Entry 2XRN (X-ray diffraction, 2.90 A resolution); this record covers chains A and B.

# Chain A (and B)
Protein: Hth-type transcriptional regulator ttgv
Source organism: Pseudomonas putida
Notes: chain B of this document is another copy of the same molecule, construct and numbering; everything in this record applies to it too
Reference sequence: Q93PU6 (TTGV_PSEPU); residue numbers follow UniProt; this construct covers 14-253
Chain sequence (241 residues; row label = number of the first residue in the row):
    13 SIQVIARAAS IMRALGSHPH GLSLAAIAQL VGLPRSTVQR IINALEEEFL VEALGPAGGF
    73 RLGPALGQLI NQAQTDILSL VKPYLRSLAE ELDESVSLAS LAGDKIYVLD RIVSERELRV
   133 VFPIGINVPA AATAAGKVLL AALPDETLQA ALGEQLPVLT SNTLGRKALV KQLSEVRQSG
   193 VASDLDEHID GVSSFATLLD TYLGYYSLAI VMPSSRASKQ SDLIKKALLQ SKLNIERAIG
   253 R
Unresolved in the structure: 13-14 (chain B: fully traced)
Differences from the reference sequence: expression tag (13); engineered mutation Ser109 (Cys in Q93PU6), Ser205 (Cys in Q93PU6)
Curated features (UniProtKB/Swiss-Prot):
  - DNA-binding region: Leu36 to Glu59 (H-T-H motif)
From the paper describing this entry:
  - self-association interface (contacts with another copy of this molecule); pairs are residue here / residue on that copy: Leu130-Val132 (hydrophobic contact), Ile17, Ala21, Met24, Ile53, Leu57, Leu62, Leu78, Leu81

# How chain A and chain B interact
Pairs across the interface - 87 pairs, chain A then chain B:
  Val16(A) - Val16(B)  hydrophobic
  Ile17(A) - Ile53(B)  hydrophobic
  Ile17(A) - Ala56(B)  hydrophobic
  Ile17(A) - Leu57(B)  hydrophobic
  Ala18(A) - Glu60(B)
  Ala21(A) - Glu60(B)
  Ala21(A) - Leu62(B)  hydrophobic
  Met24(A) - Leu81(B)
  Arg25(A) - Glu60(B)  salt bridge
  Arg25(A) - Leu81(B)
  Gly28(A) - Leu81(B)
  Gly28(A) - Gln84(B)
  Pro31(A) - Gln84(B)
  Pro31(A) - Asp88(B)
  Arg52(A) - Ile14(B)
  Ile53(A) - Ile17(B)  hydrophobic
  Ala56(A) - Ser13(B)
  Ala56(A) - Ile14(B)  hydrophobic
  Ala56(A) - Ile17(B)  hydrophobic
  Leu57(A) - Ile17(B)  hydrophobic
  Glu60(A) - Ala18(B)
  Glu60(A) - Ala21(B)
  Glu60(A) - Arg25(B)  salt bridge
  Leu62(A) - Ala21(B)  hydrophobic
  Glu64(A) - Tyr214(B)
  Glu64(A) - Arg253(B)
  Arg73(A) - Tyr214(B)
  Arg73(A) - Gly252(B)
  Leu74(A) - Leu81(B)
  Leu74(A) - Tyr214(B)
  Gly75(A) - Tyr214(B)
  Gly75(A) - Leu215(B)
  Pro76(A) - Tyr214(B)
  Pro76(A) - Leu215(B)
  Pro76(A) - Gly216(B)
  Pro76(A) - Arg253(B)
  Leu78(A) - Ile82(B)  hydrophobic
  Gly79(A) - Leu215(B)  hydrogen bond (backbone-backbone)
  Gln80(A) - Gly216(B)
  Gln80(A) - Tyr217(B)
  Leu81(A) - Met24(B)
  Leu81(A) - Arg25(B)
  Leu81(A) - Gly28(B)
  Leu81(A) - Leu74(B)
  Ile82(A) - Leu78(B)  hydrophobic
  Ile82(A) - Ile82(B)  hydrophobic
  Asn83(A) - Gln86(B)
  Asn83(A) - Ser112(B)
  Asn83(A) - Leu113(B)
  Gln84(A) - Gly28(B)
  Gln84(A) - Pro31(B)
  Gln84(A) - Ala114(B)
  Gln84(A) - Gly115(B)  hydrogen bond (side chain-backbone)
  Gln86(A) - Asn83(B)
  Gln86(A) - Gln86(B)  hydrogen bond
  Thr87(A) - Ala114(B)
  Thr87(A) - Tyr119(B)
  Asp88(A) - Pro31(B)
  Leu90(A) - Tyr119(B)
  Ser91(A) - Asn139(B)  hydrogen bond
  Lys94(A) - Tyr119(B)
  Lys94(A) - Gly137(B)  hydrogen bond (side chain-backbone)
  Ser112(A) - Asn83(B)
  Leu113(A) - Asn83(B)
  Ala114(A) - Gln84(B)
  Ala114(A) - Thr87(B)
  Gly115(A) - Gln84(B)
  Tyr119(A) - Thr87(B)
  Tyr119(A) - Leu90(B)
  Tyr119(A) - Lys94(B)
  Ile136(A) - Ile136(B)  hydrophobic
  Gly137(A) - Lys94(B)  hydrogen bond (backbone-side chain)
  Asn139(A) - Ser91(B)  hydrogen bond
  Tyr214(A) - Glu64(B)
  Tyr214(A) - Arg73(B)
  Tyr214(A) - Leu74(B)
  Tyr214(A) - Gly75(B)
  Tyr214(A) - Pro76(B)
  Leu215(A) - Gly75(B)
  Leu215(A) - Pro76(B)
  Leu215(A) - Gly79(B)  hydrogen bond (backbone-backbone)
  Gly216(A) - Pro76(B)
  Gly216(A) - Gln80(B)
  Tyr217(A) - Gln80(B)
  Gly252(A) - Arg73(B)
  Arg253(A) - Glu64(B)  salt bridge
  Arg253(A) - Pro76(B)
Also at the interface, not in a pair above, chain A (51 interface residues in all): Ala20, Ser29, Asn55, Glu59, Ala85
Also at the interface, not in a pair above, chain B (50 interface residues in all): Ala20, Ala85, Thr213

# Summary
The interface between chain A and chain B involves 51 residues on one side and 50 on the other; the contacts
include 8 hydrogen bonds and 3 salt bridges. Among the polar pairs are Arg25(A)-Glu60(B), Arg253(A)-Glu64(B)
and Gln84(A)-Gly115(B). The paper reports a self-association interface involving Ile17(A), Ala21(A) and
Met24(A) among others.
Both chains are Hth-type transcriptional regulator ttgv (Pseudomonas putida). Entry 2XRN (Crystal structure of
TtgV) was determined by X-ray diffraction together with 2XRO from the same study.
